Entry 8IOJ (electron microscopy, 4.10 A resolution (low resolution: residue-level contacts below are approximate; hydrogen-bond / salt-bridge calls are withheld)); this record covers chains B and F of the 15 polymer chains in the assembly.

Chain B:
Name: Ribulose bisphosphate carboxylase large chain
Organism: Synechococcus elongatus PCC 6301
Notes: EC 4.1.1.39
UniProt: P00880 (RBL_SYNP6); residue numbers follow UniProt; this construct covers 1-472
Sequence (472 residues; row label = number of the first residue in the row):
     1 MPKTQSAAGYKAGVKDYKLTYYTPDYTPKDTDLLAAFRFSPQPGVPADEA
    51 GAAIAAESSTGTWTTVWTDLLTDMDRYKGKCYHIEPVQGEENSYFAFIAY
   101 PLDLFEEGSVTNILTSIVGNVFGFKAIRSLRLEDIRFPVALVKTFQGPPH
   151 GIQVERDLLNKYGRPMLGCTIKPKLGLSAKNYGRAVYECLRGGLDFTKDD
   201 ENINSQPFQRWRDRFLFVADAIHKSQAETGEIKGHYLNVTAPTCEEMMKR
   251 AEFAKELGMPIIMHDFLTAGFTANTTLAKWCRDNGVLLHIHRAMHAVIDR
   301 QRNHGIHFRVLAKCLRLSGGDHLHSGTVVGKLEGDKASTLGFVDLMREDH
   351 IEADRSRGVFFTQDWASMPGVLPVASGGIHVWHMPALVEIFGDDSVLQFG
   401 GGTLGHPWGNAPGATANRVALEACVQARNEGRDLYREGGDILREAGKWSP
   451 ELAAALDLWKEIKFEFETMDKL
Unresolved in the structure: 1-18, 60-75, 174-176, 330-334, 400-404, 459-472
Disulfide bonds: C169-C189
UniProt features mapped onto this chain:
  - motif: E461 to E467 (Interacts with RbcX2)
  - active site (Proton acceptor): K172, H291
  - binding site (substrate): N120, T170, K174, R292, H324, S376
  - binding site (Mg(2+)): K198, D200, E201
  - site: K331 (Transition state stabilizer)
  - modified residue: K198 (N6-carboxylysine)
  - mutagenesis: E49 (E49A/C: Does not form the RbcL8-(RbcX2)8 complex), A53 (A53H: Wild-type formation of the RbcL8-(RbcX2)8 complex), W67 to L71 (Alters the RbcL-RbcS interface, RbcS cannot displace RbcX2 from assembly intermediate), E106 (E106Q: Protein aggregates, forms RbcL2-RbcX(2)2 homodimer intermediate poorly), A126 (A126Y: Reduced formation of the RbcL8-(RbcX2)8 complex), R212 (R212S: Forms stable homodimer in presence of RbcX2 but does not form RbcL8 form), E461 to L472 (Remains bound to GroEL), F464 (F464A: Remains bound to GroEL), F466 (F466A: Remains bound to GroEL)

Chain F:
Name: Rubisco accumulation factor 1.2, chloroplastic
Organism: Arabidopsis thaliana
UniProt: Q9SR19 (RAF2_ARATH); numbering as in UniProt (aligned over 62-264)
Sequence (203 residues; each row starts with the number of its first residue):
    62 QQLYQPFRPPSSPIPTQFRSLDSAGKIEILAGRMALWFEYAPLISSLYTD
   112 GFTPPTIEELTGISSIEQNRLIVGAQVRDSILQSIHEPELISAFDTGGAE
   162 LLYEIRLLSTTQRVAAATFIIDRNIDSKGAQDLARAIKDYPNRRGDVGWL
   212 DFDYNLPGDCLSFLYYRQSRENKNPSDQRTSMLLQALGVAESEKAKNRLN
   262 TEL
Unresolved in the structure: 72-78, 223-264

Interface between chain B and chain F:
Contacting residue pairs (39; chain B residue first):
  N160(B) with P116(F); S126(F)
  Y162(B) with S126(F); I127(F); N130(F)
  G163(B) with N130(F)
  R191(B) with L64(F); Q66(F)
  G193(B) with P67(F)
  E228(B) with Q62(F); L64(F)
  D354(B) with R204(F)
  E389(B) with R167(F); L169(F)
  D393(B) with E165(F)
  T415(B) with Q66(F)
  R418(B) with P67(F); F68(F)
  V419(B) with F68(F)
  E422(B) with F68(F)
  R428(B) with E165(F); I166(F)
  N429(B) with V134(F); Q137(F); I166(F); R174(F)
  E430(B) with Q137(F); R174(F)
  G431(B) with L169(F); S170(F); R174(F)
  D433(B) with L169(F)
  L434(B) with L169(F)
  Y435(B) with L169(F)
  G446(B) with P71(F)
  K447(B) with R69(F); P70(F); P71(F)
  W448(B) with R69(F)
Interface residues without a listed pair, chain B (30 interface residues in all): G192, T229, D344, H350, S356, R357, R432
Interface residues without a listed pair, chain F (27 interface residues in all): Q63, Y65, Y164, R196, K199, D200

Summary:
The interface between chain B and chain F involves 30 residues on one side and 27 on the other. Curated
annotation (UniProt) lists active-site residues K172(B) and H291(B), 6 substrate-binding residues, 3
Mg2+-binding residues and 22 mutagenesis sites on chain B.
Chain B is Ribulose bisphosphate carboxylase large chain (Synechococcus elongatus PCC 6301) and chain F is
Rubisco accumulation factor 1.2, chloroplastic (Arabidopsis thaliana); the structure, The Rubisco assembly
intermidiate of Rubisco large subunit (RbcL) and Arabidopsis thaliana Rubisco accumulation factor 1 ..., was
determined by electron microscopy, deposited together with 8ILB, 8ILM, 8IO2 and 8IOL.
